PDB entry 5OND | X-ray diffraction, 2.10 A resolution | chains A and C

Chain A:
Name: Transcription antitermination protein RfaH
Organism: Escherichia coli
UniProtKB: P0AFW0 (RFAH_ECOLI); residues 1-162 here = UniProt positions 1-162
Sequence (162 residues; each row starts with the number of its first residue):
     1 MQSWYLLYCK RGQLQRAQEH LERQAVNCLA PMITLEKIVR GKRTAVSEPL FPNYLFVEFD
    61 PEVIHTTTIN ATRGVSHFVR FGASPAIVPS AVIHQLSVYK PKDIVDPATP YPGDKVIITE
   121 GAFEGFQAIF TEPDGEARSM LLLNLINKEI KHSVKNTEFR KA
Not modelled in the structure: 98-117, 156-162
Construct notes: engineered mutation Ala162 (Leu in P0AFW0)
What the authors report for this chain:
  - binding site for the 9-nt DNA strand (chain C): Lys10, Arg16, His20, Arg23, Gln24, Thr68, Asn70, Ala71, Thr72, Arg73, Gly74, Val75
  - mutagenesis - K10A, H20A, R73A: decreased binding to the 9-nt DNA strand (chain C)
  - specificity-determining residues: Lys10, His20, Arg23, Arg73
  - mutagenesis - K10A: decreased binding to ops

Chain C:
Molecule: 9-nt DNA strand
Sequence (9 nucleotides; row label = number of the first residue in the row):
     1 GCGGTAGTC

Interface between chain A and chain C:
Residue-residue contacts (19; chain A residue first):
  Lys10(A) - DG3(C)  hydrogen bond to the base
  Lys10(A) - DG4(C)  base contact
  Arg16(A) - DG4(C)  base contact
  His20(A) - DT5(C)  hydrogen bond to the base
  Arg23(A) - DT5(C)  hydrogen bond to the base
  Gln24(A) - DT5(C)  base contact
  Thr68(A) - DT5(C)  phosphate contact
  Thr68(A) - DA6(C)  hydrogen bond to the phosphate
  Asn70(A) - DG4(C)  hydrogen bond to the base
  Ala71(A) - DG4(C)  sugar contact
  Ala71(A) - DT5(C)  sugar contact
  Ala71(A) - DA6(C)  sugar contact
  Thr72(A) - DG4(C)  hydrogen bond to the base
  Thr72(A) - DT5(C)  base contact
  Arg73(A) - DG4(C)  base contact
  Arg73(A) - DT5(C)  salt bridge to the phosphate
  Gly74(A) - DG4(C)  hydrogen bond to the base
  Val75(A) - DG3(C)  base contact
  Val75(A) - DG4(C)  hydrogen bond to the base
Also at the interface, not in a pair above, chain A (14 interface residues in all): Gln13, Thr67
Also at the interface, not in a pair above, chain C (5 interface residues in all): DC2

Overview:
The interface between chain A and chain C involves 14 residues on one side and 5 on the other, with 8 hydrogen
bonds and 1 salt bridge. Among the polar pairs are Lys10(A)-DG3(C), His20(A)-DT5(C) and Arg23(A)-DT5(C). From
the paper: a binding site for the 9-nt DNA strand (chain C) at Lys10(A), Arg16(A) and His20(A) among others;
K10A, H20A and R73A of chain A reduce binding to the 9-nt DNA strand (chain C).
Here chain A is Transcription antitermination protein RfaH (Escherichia coli) and chain C is a 9-nt DNA
strand. Entry 5OND (RfaH from Escherichia coli in complex with ops DNA) was determined by X-ray diffraction.
